PDB entry 4MDF | X-ray diffraction, 1.73 A resolution | chains A and B of the 4 polymer chains in the assembly

== Chain A (and B) ==
Molecule: Metallophosphoesterase
Source organism: Clostridium thermocellum
Notes: chain B of this document is another copy of the same molecule, construct and numbering; everything in this record applies to it too
Reference sequence: A3DJ38 (A3DJ38_CLOTH); numbering as in UniProt (aligned over 1-170)
Amino-acid sequence (171 residues; numbered 0 to 170; the number before each row is that of its first residue; numbering starts at 0):
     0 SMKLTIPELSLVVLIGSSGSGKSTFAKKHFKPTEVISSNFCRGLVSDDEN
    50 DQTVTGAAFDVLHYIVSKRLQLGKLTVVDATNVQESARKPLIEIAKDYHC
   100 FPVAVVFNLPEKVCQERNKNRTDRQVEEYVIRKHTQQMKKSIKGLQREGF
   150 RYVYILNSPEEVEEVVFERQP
Differences from the reference sequence: expression tag (0); engineered mutation N38 (Asp in A3DJ38), M137 (Leu in A3DJ38)
Ion coordination: Mg2+: S22 (together with GTP)
Residues lining bound ligands: GTP (guanosine-5'-triphosphate): S16, S17, G18, S19, G20, K21, S22, T23, N38, D78, T80, R116, R120, R123
From the paper describing this entry:
  - binding site for the 5-nt DNA strand: S37, N38, R41, Q51, T54, F58, T80, Q83, Y128, V129, H133
  - binding site for GTP: S17, K21, R116, R120, R123
  - Mg2+ coordination: S22
  - catalytic residues: R41
  - catalytic residues: K21 (proposed by the authors, not directly observed)
  - contacts within the chain: N38-R41 (hydrogen bond)
  - mutagenesis - Q83A, Y128A: unchanged catalytic activity
  - mutagenesis - S37A, F58A, T80A, H133A: decreased catalytic activity

== Interface between chain A and chain B ==
Contacting residue pairs (30):
  S0(A) - R146(B)  hydrogen bond (backbone-side chain)
  M1(A) - Q145(B)
  M1(A) - R146(B)
  K2(A) - R150(B)
  T4(A) - F100(B)
  T4(A) - R150(B)  hydrogen bond
  T4(A) - Y151(B)
  K142(A) - N156(B)
  Q145(A) - M1(B)
  Q145(A) - Y153(B)
  R146(A) - S0(B)  hydrogen bond (side chain-backbone)
  R146(A) - M1(B)
  R146(A) - E160(B)
  R146(A) - E163(B)  salt bridge
  R150(A) - K2(B)
  R150(A) - T4(B)  hydrogen bond
  R150(A) - Y153(B)
  R150(A) - E167(B)
  Y151(A) - T4(B)
  Y151(A) - Y151(B)  hydrogen bond
  Y151(A) - Y153(B)
  Y153(A) - Q145(B)
  Y153(A) - R150(B)
  Y153(A) - Y151(B)
  N156(A) - K142(B)
  E160(A) - R146(B)
  E163(A) - R146(B)  salt bridge
  E167(A) - R150(B)
  Q169(A) - Y151(B)
  Q169(A) - Q169(B)  hydrogen bond
Interface residues without a listed pair, chain A (18 interface residues in all): L3, N107, V152
Interface residues without a listed pair, chain B (18 interface residues in all): N107, V152

== Summary ==
The chain A/chain B interface involves 18 residues from each chain; the contacts include 6 hydrogen bonds and
2 salt bridges. Among the polar pairs are R146(A)-E163(B), S0(A)-R146(B) and T4(A)-R150(B). The paper reports
catalytic residues R41(A) and K21(A); S37A, F58A and T80A of chain A, among others, reduce catalytic activity;
6 substitutions were tested in all.
Both chains are Metallophosphoesterase (Clostridium thermocellum). Entry 4MDF (Structure of bacterial
polynucleotide kinase Michaelis complex bound to GTP and DNA) was determined by X-ray diffraction (same
publication as 4MDE).
